PDB entry 9JXS | electron microscopy, 2.93 A resolution | chains D and A of the 13 polymer chains in the assembly

Chain D:
Name: CRISPR-associated endoribonuclease Cse3
Organism: Candidatus Cloacimonetes bacterium ADurb.Bin088
Notes: EC 3.1.-.-
UniProtKB: A0A1V6F8C4 (A0A1V6F8C4_9BACT); residues 1-272 here = UniProt positions 1-272
Amino-acid sequence (272 residues; each row starts with the number of its first residue):
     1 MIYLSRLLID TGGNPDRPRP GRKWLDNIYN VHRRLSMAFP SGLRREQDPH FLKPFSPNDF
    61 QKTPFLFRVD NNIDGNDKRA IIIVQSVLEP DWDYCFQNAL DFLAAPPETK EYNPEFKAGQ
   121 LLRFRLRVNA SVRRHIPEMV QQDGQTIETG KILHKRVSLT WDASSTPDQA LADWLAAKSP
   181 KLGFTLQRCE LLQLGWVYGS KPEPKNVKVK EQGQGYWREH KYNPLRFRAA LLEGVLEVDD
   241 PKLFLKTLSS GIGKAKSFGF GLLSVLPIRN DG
Not modelled in the structure: 265-272

Chain A:
Molecule: 61-nt RNA strand
Sequence (61 nucleotides; each row starts with the number of its first residue; numbers below 1 keep their minus sign (G-7 is residue -7)):
    -7 GUGAACCGGA UUGCCGUCAG GAAAUUAGGU GCGCUUAGCA GUAUUCCCCA CGCAUGUGGG
    53 G
Not modelled in the structure: 46, 53

Chain D / chain A interface:
Pairs across the interface (53):
  Ser131(D) - U37(A)  hydrogen bond to the base
  Ser131(D) - G48(A)  phosphate contact
  Val132(D) - U47(A)  phosphate contact
  Val132(D) - G48(A)  phosphate contact
  Arg133(D) - C41(A)  base contact
  Arg133(D) - A42(A)  hydrogen bond to the base
  Arg133(D) - U47(A)  sugar contact
  Arg133(D) - G48(A)  hydrogen bond to the base
  Arg133(D) - U49(A)  hydrogen bond to the base
  Arg134(D) - U47(A)  salt bridge to the phosphate
  His135(D) - U47(A)  salt bridge to the phosphate
  Val140(D) - U36(A)  base contact
  Gln141(D) - U36(A)  hydrogen bond to the phosphate
  Leu153(D) - C39(A)  phosphate contact
  His154(D) - C43(A)  hydrogen bond to the base
  Lys155(D) - U36(A)  base contact
  Lys155(D) - U37(A)  hydrogen bond to the phosphate
  Lys155(D) - C38(A)  salt bridge to the phosphate
  Lys155(D) - C39(A)  salt bridge to the phosphate
  Arg156(D) - U37(A)  hydrogen bond to the base
  Arg156(D) - U49(A)  base contact
  Arg156(D) - G50(A)  hydrogen bond to the base
  Arg156(D) - G51(A)  hydrogen bond to the base
  Val157(D) - U36(A)  phosphate contact
  Val157(D) - U37(A)  phosphate contact
  Ser158(D) - U37(A)  hydrogen bond to the phosphate
  Leu159(D) - U34(A)  sugar contact
  Leu159(D) - U47(A)  phosphate contact
  Thr160(D) - U34(A)  base contact
  Thr160(D) - A35(A)  base contact
  Trp161(D) - U34(A)  stacking on the base
  Asp162(D) - U34(A)  hydrogen bond to the base
  Ala163(D) - U34(A)  base contact
  Trp174(D) - G48(A)  hydrogen bond to the phosphate
  Leu194(D) - G33(A)  hydrogen bond to the base
  Gly195(D) - G33(A)  base contact
  Trp196(D) - G33(A)  base contact
  Trp196(D) - U37(A)  base contact
  Tyr198(D) - G33(A)  hydrogen bond to the base
  Lys201(D) - G52(A)  sugar contact
  Asn223(D) - C38(A)  base contact
  Pro224(D) - C38(A)  sugar contact
  Leu225(D) - C38(A)  base contact
  Arg226(D) - U37(A)  base contact
  Arg226(D) - C38(A)  base contact
  Phe227(D) - C38(A)  base contact
  Phe227(D) - G52(A)  base contact
  Arg228(D) - G33(A)  sugar contact
  Lys254(D) - U49(A)  salt bridge to the phosphate
  Lys254(D) - G50(A)  salt bridge to the phosphate
  Lys254(D) - G51(A)  base contact
  Lys256(D) - G51(A)  salt bridge to the phosphate
  Phe258(D) - G52(A)  base contact
Other interface residues (no listed pair), chain D (37 interface residues in all): Tyr29, Pro64, Glu138, Leu182
Other interface residues (no listed pair), chain A (19 interface residues in all): A32, C40, C45

In short:
37 residues of chain D face 19 of chain A across their interface; the contacts include 15 hydrogen bonds, 7
salt bridges and 1 aromatic stacking contact. Polar pairs include Ser131(D)-U37(A), Arg133(D)-A42(A) and
Arg133(D)-G48(A).
Here chain D is CRISPR-associated endoribonuclease Cse3 (Candidatus Cloacimonetes bacterium ADurb.Bin088) and
chain A is a 61-nt RNA strand. Entry 9JXS (Cryo-EM structure of Cas5-HNH Cascade bound with dsDNA) was
determined by electron microscopy, deposited together with 8ZM3, 8ZOL, 8ZP9 and 8ZP7.
